PDB entry 7XR0 | X-ray diffraction, 2.70 A resolution | chains C and D of the 6 polymer chains in the assembly

[Chain C]
Protein: Tubulin alpha-1B chain
Source organism: Sus scrofa
UniProtKB: Q2XVP4 (TBA1B_PIG); residue numbers follow UniProt; this construct covers 1-450
Amino-acid sequence (450 residues; each row starts with the number of its first residue):
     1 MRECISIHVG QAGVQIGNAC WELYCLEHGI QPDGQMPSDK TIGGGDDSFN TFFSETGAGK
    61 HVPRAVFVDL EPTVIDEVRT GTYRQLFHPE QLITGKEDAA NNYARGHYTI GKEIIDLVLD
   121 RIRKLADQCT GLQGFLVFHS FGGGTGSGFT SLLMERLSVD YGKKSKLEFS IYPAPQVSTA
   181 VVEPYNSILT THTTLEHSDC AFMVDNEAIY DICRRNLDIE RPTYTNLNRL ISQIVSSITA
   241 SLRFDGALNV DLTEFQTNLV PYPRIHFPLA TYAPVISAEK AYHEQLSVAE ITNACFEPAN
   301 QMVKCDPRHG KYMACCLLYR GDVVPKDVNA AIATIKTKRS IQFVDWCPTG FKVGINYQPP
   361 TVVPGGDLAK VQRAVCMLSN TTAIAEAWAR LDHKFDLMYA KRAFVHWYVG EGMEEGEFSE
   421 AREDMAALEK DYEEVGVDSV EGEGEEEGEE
Unresolved in the structure: 441-450
UniProt features mapped onto this chain:
  - motif: Met-1 to Cys-4 (MREC motif)
  - active site: Glu-254
  - binding site (GTP): Gly-10, Gln-11, Ala-12, Gln-15, Glu-71, Ala-99, Ser-140, Gly-143, Gly-144, Thr-145, Gly-146, Thr-179, Glu-183, Asn-206, Tyr-224, Asn-228, Leu-252
  - binding site (Mg(2+)): Glu-71
  - modified residue: Lys-40 (N6,N6,N6-trimethyllysine), Ser-48 (Phosphoserine), Ser-232 (Phosphoserine), Tyr-282 (3'-nitrotyrosine), Arg-339 (Omega-N-methylarginine), Ser-439 (Phosphoserine), Glu-443 (5-glutamyl polyglutamate), Glu-445 (5-glutamyl polyglutamate)
  - cross-link (Glycyl lysine isopeptide (Lys-Gly)): Lys-326 (interchain with G-Cter in ubiquitin), Lys-370 (interchain with G-Cter in ubiquitin)
Bound ions: Ca2+: Asp-39, Thr-41, Gly-44, Glu-55
Small-molecule neighbours:
  - GTP (guanosine-5'-triphosphate): Gly-10, Gln-11, Ala-12, Gln-15, Ile-16, Asp-69, Asp-98, Ala-99, Ala-100, Asn-101, Ser-140, Gly-142, Gly-143, Gly-144, Thr-145, Gly-146, Ile-171, Pro-173, Val-177, Ser-178, Thr-179, Glu-183, Asn-206, Tyr-224, Leu-227, Asn-228, Ile-231
  - GWC (2-chloranyl-5-fluoranyl-N-(4-methoxyphenyl)-N-methyl-quinazolin-4-amine): Thr-179, Ala-180, Val-181

[Chain D]
Protein: Tubulin beta chain
Source organism: Sus scrofa
UniProtKB: A0A287AGU7 (A0A287AGU7_PIG); numbering as in UniProt (aligned over 1-445)
Amino-acid sequence (445 residues; each row starts with the number of its first residue):
     1 MREIVHIQAG QCGNQIGAKF WEVISDEHGI DPTGSYHGDS DLQLERINVY YNEATGNKYV
    61 PRAILVDLEP GTMDSVRSGP FGQIFRPDNF VFGQSGAGNN WAKGHYTEGA ELVDSVLDVV
   121 RKESESCDCL QGFQLTHSLG GGTGSGMGTL LISKIREEYP DRIMNTFSVM PSPKVSDTVV
   181 EPYNATLSVH QLVENTDETY CIDNEALYDI CFRTLKLTTP TYGDLNHLVS ATMSGVTTCL
   241 RFPGQLNADL RKLAVNMVPF PRLHFFMPGF APLTSRGSQQ YRALTVPELT QQMFDSKNMM
   301 AACDPRHGRY LTVAAIFRGR MSMKEVDEQM LNVQNKNSSY FVEWIPNNVK TAVCDIPPRG
   361 LKMSATFIGN STAIQELFKR ISEQFTAMFR RKAFLHWYTG EGMDEMEFTE AESNMNDLVS
   421 EYQQYQDATA DEQGEFEEEE GEDEA
Unresolved in the structure: 1, 274-283, 432-445
Small-molecule neighbours:
  - GDP (guanosine-5'-diphosphate): Gly-10, Gln-11, Cys-12, Gln-15, Ile-16, Asp-67, Glu-69, Ala-97, Asn-99, Ser-138, Gly-140, Gly-141, Gly-142, Thr-143, Gly-144, Val-169, Pro-171, Val-175, Ser-176, Glu-181, Asn-204, Leu-207, Tyr-222, Leu-225, Asn-226, Val-229
  - GWC (2-chloranyl-5-fluoranyl-N-(4-methoxyphenyl)-N-methyl-quinazolin-4-amine): Cys-239, Leu-240, Leu-246, Ala-248, Asp-249, Lys-252, Leu-253, Asn-256, Met-257, Thr-312, Val-313, Ala-314, Ala-315, Ile-316, Asn-348, Lys-350, Thr-351, Ala-352

[How chain C and chain D interact]
Residue-residue contacts (52):
  Glu-71(C) / Asn-247(D)
  Pro-72(C) / Arg-2(D)
  Thr-73(C) / Asn-247(D)  hydrogen bond
  Lys-96(C) / Arg-2(D)  hydrogen bond (backbone-side chain)
  Lys-96(C) / Asp-128(D)  salt bridge
  Glu-97(C) / Cys-129(D)
  Asp-98(C) / Asp-249(D)
  Asp-98(C) / Lys-252(D)  salt bridge
  Ala-100(C) / Arg-251(D)
  Ala-100(C) / Lys-252(D)
  Ala-100(C) / Val-255(D)
  Asn-101(C) / Lys-252(D)
  Asn-101(C) / Asn-256(D)  hydrogen bond
  Arg-105(C) / Arg-251(D)
  Pro-175(C) / Asn-347(D)
  Ser-178(C) / Lys-350(D)  hydrogen bond
  Ala-180(C) / Asn-256(D)
  Val-181(C) / Asn-256(D)  hydrogen bond (backbone-side chain)
  Val-181(C) / Ile-345(D)  hydrophobic
  Val-181(C) / Pro-346(D)
  Val-181(C) / Asn-347(D)
  Val-182(C) / Asn-256(D)
  Tyr-210(C) / Asp-327(D)
  Glu-220(C) / Lys-324(D)
  Arg-221(C) / Met-323(D)
  Arg-221(C) / Asp-327(D)  salt bridge
  Tyr-224(C) / Gln-245(D)
  Lys-394(C) / Pro-346(D)
  Lys-394(C) / Asn-347(D)  hydrogen bond
  Leu-397(C) / Trp-344(D)
  Leu-397(C) / Ala-430(D)  hydrophobic
  Met-398(C) / Trp-344(D)  hydrogen bond (backbone-backbone)
  Met-398(C) / Pro-346(D)
  Lys-401(C) / Phe-260(D)
  Lys-401(C) / Trp-344(D)
  Lys-401(C) / Ala-428(D)
  Lys-401(C) / Thr-429(D)  hydrogen bond (side chain-backbone)
  Lys-401(C) / Ala-430(D)
  Ala-403(C) / Pro-259(D)
  Ala-403(C) / Phe-260(D)  hydrophobic
  Phe-404(C) / Val-255(D)
  Phe-404(C) / Asn-256(D)
  Phe-404(C) / Val-258(D)
  Phe-404(C) / Pro-259(D)  hydrogen bond (backbone-backbone)
  Phe-404(C) / Ile-345(D)  hydrophobic
  His-406(C) / Val-258(D)
  His-406(C) / Pro-259(D)  hydrogen bond (side chain-backbone)
  His-406(C) / Phe-260(D)
  His-406(C) / Pro-261(D)
  Trp-407(C) / Ala-254(D)
  Trp-407(C) / Val-255(D)
  Trp-407(C) / Val-258(D)  hydrogen bond (side chain-backbone)
Interface residues without a listed pair, chain C (28 interface residues in all): Thr-179, Arg-402
Interface residues without a listed pair, chain D (32 interface residues in all): Arg-162, Asp-197, Thr-312, Glu-343, Asn-348, Tyr-425

[Summary]
The interface between chain C and chain D involves 28 residues on one side and 32 on the other; the contacts
include 11 hydrogen bonds and 3 salt bridges. Polar pairs include Lys-96(C)/Asp-128(D), Asp-98(C)/Lys-252(D)
and Arg-221(C)/Asp-327(D).
Chain C is Tubulin alpha-1B chain and chain D is Tubulin beta chain, both from Sus scrofa; the structure,
Crystal structure of T2R-TTL-27a complex, was determined by X-ray diffraction.
